Entry 9FNG (X-ray diffraction, 1.37 A resolution); this record covers chain A.

[Chain A]
Protein: Glycoside hydrolase family 71
From: Aspergillus nidulans FGSC A4
Reference sequence: G5EB58 (G5EB58_EMENI); numbering as in UniProt (aligned over 22-431)
Amino-acid sequence (430 residues; numbered 2 to 431; the number before each row is that of its first residue):
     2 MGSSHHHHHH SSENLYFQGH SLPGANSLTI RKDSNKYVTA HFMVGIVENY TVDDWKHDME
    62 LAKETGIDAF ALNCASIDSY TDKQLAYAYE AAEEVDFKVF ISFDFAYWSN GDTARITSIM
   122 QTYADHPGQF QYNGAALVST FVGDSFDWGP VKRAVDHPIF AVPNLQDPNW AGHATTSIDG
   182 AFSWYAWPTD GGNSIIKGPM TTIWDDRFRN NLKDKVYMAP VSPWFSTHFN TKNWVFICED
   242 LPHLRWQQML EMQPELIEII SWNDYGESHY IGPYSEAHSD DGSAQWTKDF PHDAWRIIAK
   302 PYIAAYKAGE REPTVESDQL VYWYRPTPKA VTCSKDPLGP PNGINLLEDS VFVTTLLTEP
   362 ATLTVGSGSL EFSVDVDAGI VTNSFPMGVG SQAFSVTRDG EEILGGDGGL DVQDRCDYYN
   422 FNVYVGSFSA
Unresolved in the structure: 2-34
Sequence notes: initiating methionine (2); expression tag (3-21)
Residues lining bound ligands:
  - alpha-D-glucopyranose (GLC), molecule 1: G46, A76, I78, D79, Y81, Y108, D282
  - alpha-D-glucopyranose (GLC), molecule 2: F142, W185, W188, F226, K233, W235, F237, E268
From the paper describing this entry:
  - catalytic residues: E268 (proposed by the authors, not directly observed)
  - mutagenesis - D265A, E268A: decreased catalytic activity

[In short]
Chain A binds alpha-D-glucopyranose. From the paper: the catalytic residue E268; D265A and E268A reduce
catalytic activity.
Chain A is Glycoside hydrolase family 71 (Aspergillus nidulans FGSC A4); the structure, The glycoside
hydrolase family 71 (GH71) member AnGH71C from Aspergillus nidulans in complex with glucose, was determined by
X-ray diffraction (same publication as 9FNF and 9FNH).
